Entry 1RUE (X-ray diffraction, 2.90 A resolution); this record covers chains 2 and 3 of the 4 polymer chains in the assembly.

# Chain 2
Protein: Rhinovirus 14
Source organism: Human rhinovirus 14
Notes: engineered mutation(s): N(1)219A
UniProtKB: P03303 (POLG_HRV14); residues 1-262 here correspond to UniProt positions 69-330 (UniProt number = residue number + 68)
Amino-acid sequence (262 residues; each row starts with the number of its first residue):
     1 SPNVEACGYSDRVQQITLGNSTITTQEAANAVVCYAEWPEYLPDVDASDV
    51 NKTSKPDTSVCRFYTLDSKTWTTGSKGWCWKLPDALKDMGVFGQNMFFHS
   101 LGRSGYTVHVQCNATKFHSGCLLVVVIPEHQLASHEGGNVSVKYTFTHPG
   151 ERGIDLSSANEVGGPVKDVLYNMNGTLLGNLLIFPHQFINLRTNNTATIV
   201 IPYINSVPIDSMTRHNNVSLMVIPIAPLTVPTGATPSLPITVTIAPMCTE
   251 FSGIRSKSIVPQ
Not modelled in the structure: 1-7
Sequence notes: conflict Leu170 (Ile239 in P03303)

# Chain 3
Protein: Rhinovirus 14
Source organism: Human rhinovirus 14
Notes: engineered mutation(s): N(1)219A
UniProtKB: P03303 (POLG_HRV14); residues 1-236 here correspond to UniProt positions 331-566 (UniProt number = residue number + 330)
Amino-acid sequence (236 residues; row label = number of the first residue in the row):
     1 GLPTTTLPGSGQFLTTDDRQSPSALPNYEPTPRIHIPGKVHNLLEIIQVD
    51 TLIPMNNTHTKDEVNSYLIPLNANRQNEQVFGTNLFIGDGVFKTTLLGEI
   101 VQYYTHWSGSLRFSLMYTGPALSSAKLILAYTPPGARGPQDRREAMLGTH
   151 VVWDIGLQSTIVMTIPWTSGVQFRYTDPDTYTSAGFLSCWYQTSLILPPE
   201 TTGQVYLLSFISACPDFKLRLMKDTQTISQTVALTE

# Interface between chain 2 and chain 3
Residue-residue contacts (61):
  Arg12(2) - Leu157(3)
  Tyr35(2) - Pro37(3)  hydrophobic
  Tyr35(2) - Gly38(3)
  Glu37(2) - His35(3)  salt bridge
  Glu37(2) - Pro37(3)
  Asp46(2) - Ile34(3)
  Asp46(2) - His35(3)  hydrogen bond (side chain-backbone)
  Lys116(2) - Pro120(3)
  Lys116(2) - Ala121(3)  hydrogen bond (backbone-backbone)
  Lys116(2) - Leu122(3)  hydrogen bond (backbone-backbone)
  Phe117(2) - Pro120(3)
  Phe117(2) - Leu122(3)  hydrophobic
  Phe117(2) - Pro199(3)
  Phe117(2) - Thr201(3)
  His118(2) - Pro120(3)
  Ser119(2) - Thr118(3)
  Gly120(2) - Thr118(3)
  Asn139(2) - Glu236(3)  hydrogen bond (side chain-backbone)
  Leu170(2) - Asp62(3)
  Leu170(2) - Glu63(3)
  Leu170(2) - Val64(3)
  Leu170(2) - Tyr67(3)  hydrophobic
  Tyr171(2) - Asp62(3)  hydrogen bond
  Leu177(2) - Thr94(3)
  Leu178(2) - Val64(3)  hydrophobic
  Gly179(2) - Thr51(3)
  Gly179(2) - Leu52(3)  hydrogen bond (backbone-backbone)
  Gly179(2) - Tyr67(3)  hydrogen bond (backbone-side chain)
  Asn180(2) - Thr51(3)
  Asn180(2) - Thr94(3)  hydrogen bond (side chain-backbone)
  Asn180(2) - Thr95(3)
  Asn180(2) - Leu96(3)  hydrogen bond (side chain-backbone)
  Leu182(2) - Val49(3)
  Leu182(2) - Asp50(3)
  Leu182(2) - Thr51(3)
  Leu182(2) - Leu52(3)  hydrophobic
  Leu182(2) - Phe210(3)  hydrophobic
  Ile183(2) - Val49(3)  hydrophobic
  Ile183(2) - Leu96(3)  hydrophobic
  Asn190(2) - Met116(3)
  Asn190(2) - Tyr117(3)
  Asn190(2) - Thr118(3)
  Arg192(2) - Tyr117(3)
  Arg192(2) - Gly119(3)  hydrogen bond (side chain-backbone)
  Arg192(2) - Pro120(3)
  Arg192(2) - Ala121(3)
  Arg192(2) - Gly156(3)  hydrogen bond (side chain-backbone)
  Thr193(2) - Ser159(3)
  Ile204(2) - Pro37(3)  hydrophobic
  Asn205(2) - Ile36(3)
  Ser206(2) - Ile34(3)
  Val207(2) - Ile34(3)
  Pro208(2) - Ile34(3)
  Ile225(2) - Val64(3)
  Ile225(2) - Leu68(3)
  Ala226(2) - Leu68(3)  hydrophobic
  Ala226(2) - Thr118(3)
  Pro227(2) - Leu68(3)
  Pro227(2) - Tyr206(3)  hydrophobic
  Pro231(2) - Glu200(3)
  Thr232(2) - Glu200(3)  hydrogen bond (backbone-backbone)
Also at the interface, not in a pair above, chain 2 (37 interface residues in all): Cys121, Val169, Phe188, Pro202, Tyr203, Thr229
Also at the interface, not in a pair above, chain 3 (39 interface residues in all): Arg33, Ile46, Ile155, Pro198, Thr202, Leu208

# Overview
Chain 2 and chain 3 form an interface of 37 and 39 residues respectively; the contacts include 12 hydrogen
bonds and 1 salt bridge. Polar contacts include Glu37(2)-His35(3), Asp46(2)-His35(3) and Asn139(2)-Glu236(3).
Here chain 2 is Rhinovirus 14 and chain 3 is Rhinovirus 14, both from Human rhinovirus 14. Entry 1RUE
(Rhinovirus 14 site directed mutant N1219A complexed with antiviral compound win 52035) was determined by
X-ray diffraction (same publication as 1RUC, 1RUD, 1RUF, 1RUG, 1RUH, 1RUI and 1RUJ).
